Entry 2WTH (X-ray diffraction, 2.80 A resolution); this record covers chains A and B.

== Chain A (and B) ==
Molecule: Globin-like protein
From: Caenorhabditis elegans
Notes: chain B of this document is another copy of the same molecule, construct and numbering; everything in this record applies to it too
UniProt: P30627 (GLBH_CAEEL); numbering as in UniProt (aligned over 1-159)
Chain sequence (159 residues; numbered 1 to 159; the number before each row is that of its first residue):
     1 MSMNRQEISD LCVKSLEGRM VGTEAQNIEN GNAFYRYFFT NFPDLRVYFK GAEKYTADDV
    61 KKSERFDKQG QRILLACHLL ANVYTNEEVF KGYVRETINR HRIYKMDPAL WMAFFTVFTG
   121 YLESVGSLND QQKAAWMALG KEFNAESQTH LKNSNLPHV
Not modelled in the structure: 1
Construct notes: engineered mutation Ser127 (Cys in P30627)
Swiss-Prot annotation at these positions:
  - binding site (heme): His101
Ion coordination: heme Fe: His101 (together with oxygen molecule)
Small-molecule neighbours:
  - heme (HEM): Tyr48, Phe49, Arg65, Gln69, Arg72, Ile73, Ala76, Cys77, Leu80, Thr97, Arg100, His101, Tyr104, Met106, Leu110, Trp111, Phe114, Phe143
  - oxygen molecule (OXY): Phe34, Tyr35, Phe49, Gln69, Ile73, Phe114
From the paper describing this entry:
  - binding site for heme: Arg100
  - self-association interface (contacts with another copy of this molecule): Met20 to Ala25, Arg72 to Val83, Tyr84 to Asn86, Glu87 to His101

== Chain A / chain B interface ==
Residue-residue contacts (31):
  Met20(A) with Glu88(B)
  Val21(A) with Glu88(B)
  Gly22(A) with Arg95(B)
  Arg72(A) with Glu96(B), salt bridge
  Leu75(A) with Val89(B); Gly92(B); Tyr93(B); Glu96(B)
  His78(A) with Val89(B)
  Leu79(A) with Val83(B), hydrophobic; Val89(B), hydrophobic; Tyr93(B), hydrophobic
  Asn82(A) with Asn82(B); Val83(B); Asn86(B), hydrogen bond
  Val83(A) with Leu79(B), hydrophobic; Val83(B), hydrophobic
  Asn86(A) with Asn82(B), hydrogen bond
  Glu88(A) with Met20(B); Val21(B)
  Val89(A) with Met20(B), hydrophobic; Val21(B), hydrophobic; His78(B)
  Gly92(A) with Leu75(B)
  Tyr93(A) with Leu75(B), hydrophobic; Leu79(B), hydrophobic
  Arg95(A) with Gly22(B); Thr23(B)
  Glu96(A) with Arg72(B), salt bridge; Leu75(B)
  Arg100(A) with Arg100(B)
Also at the interface, not in a pair above, chain A (19 interface residues in all): Val13, Thr23

== Overview ==
The interface between chain A and chain B involves 19 residues on one side and 18 on the other, with 2
hydrogen bonds and 2 salt bridges. Among the polar pairs are Arg72(A)-Glu96(B) and Asn82(A)-Asn86(B). The
paper reports a binding site for heme at Arg100(A); a self-association interface involving Met20(A), Arg72(A)
and Tyr84(A) among others.
Both chains are Globin-like protein (Caenorhabditis elegans). Entry 2WTH (Low resolution 3D structure of
C.elegans globin-like protein (GLB-1): P3121 crystal form) was determined by X-ray diffraction together with
2WTG from the same study.
